4QY1 - chains B and F of the 6 polymer chains in the assembly; structure by X-ray diffraction, 2.59 A resolution.

# Chain B (and F)
Molecule: hemagglutinin
Organism: Influenza A virus
Notes: chain F of this document is another copy of the same molecule, construct and numbering; everything in this record applies to it too
Sequence (174 residues; each row starts with the number of its first residue):
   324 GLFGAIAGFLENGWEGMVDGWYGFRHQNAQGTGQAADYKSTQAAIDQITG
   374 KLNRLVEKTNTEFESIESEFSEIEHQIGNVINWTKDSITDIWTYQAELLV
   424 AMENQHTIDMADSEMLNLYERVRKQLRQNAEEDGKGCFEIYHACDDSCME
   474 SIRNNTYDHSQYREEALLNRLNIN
Disulfide bonds: C467-C471
Covalent attachments: N-acetylglucosamine (NAG) linked to N405

# Chain B / chain F interface
Pairs across the interface (47; chain B residue first):
  F326(B) with L325(F); F326(F), hydrophobic
  T384(B) with D413(F), hydrogen bond
  F386(B) with W406(F); D409(F); S410(F); D413(F)
  E387(B) with N402(F); W406(F)
  I389(B) with N402(F); W406(F), hydrophobic
  I400(B) with I400(F), hydrophobic
  T407(B) with T407(F)
  K408(B) with W406(F)
  I411(B) with W406(F), hydrophobic; S410(F)
  I414(B) with I414(F), hydrophobic
  W415(B) with I414(F); Y417(F), hydrophobic
  Q418(B) with Y417(F); Q418(F); L421(F)
  L422(B) with Y417(F)
  M425(B) with L421(F), hydrophobic; M425(F), hydrophobic
  H429(B) with Q428(F)
  M433(B) with L325(F), hydrophobic
  S436(B) with G324(F); L325(F), hydrogen bond (side chain-backbone)
  N440(B) with G324(F), hydrogen bond (side chain-backbone); F326(F); G327(F)
  R446(B) with E455(F), salt bridge
  K447(B) with F332(F); Y442(F); E455(F); G457(F)
  R450(B) with E454(F), salt bridge; E455(F); E462(F), salt bridge; Y464(F), hydrogen bond
  Q451(B) with E454(F); R493(F), hydrogen bond
  R486(B) with E454(F), salt bridge; Y464(F); R493(F), hydrogen bond (side chain-backbone)
  L490(B) with R493(F)
Also at the interface, not in a pair above, chain B (32 interface residues in all): R377, E380, T382, E385, I404, D432, E437, L494
Also at the interface, not in a pair above, chain F (31 interface residues in all): Q399, V403, I411, E420, D432, L494

# Summary
Chain B and chain F form an interface of 32 and 31 residues respectively, with 6 hydrogen bonds and 4 salt
bridges. Among the polar pairs are R446(B)-E455(F), R450(B)-E454(F) and R450(B)-E462(F). Covalently linked
N-acetylglucosamine: at N405(B).
Chain B and chain F are both hemagglutinin (Influenza A virus); the structure, Structure of H10 from
human-infecting H10N8 in complex with avian receptor, was determined by X-ray diffraction together with 4QY0
and 4QY2 from the same study.
